PDB entry 1HED | X-ray diffraction, 2.00 A resolution | chain A

Chain A:
Molecule: Carbonic anhydrase II
Organism: Homo sapiens
Notes: EC 4.2.1.1
UniProt: P00918 (CAH2_HUMAN); the author numbering skips numbers that UniProt does not, so the offset changes along the chain: 2-125 = UniProt 1-124; 127-261 = UniProt 125-259
Sequence (260 residues; each row starts with the number of its first residue; note: 1 number in that range is skipped by the numbering (no residue carries it; nothing is unmodelled there)):
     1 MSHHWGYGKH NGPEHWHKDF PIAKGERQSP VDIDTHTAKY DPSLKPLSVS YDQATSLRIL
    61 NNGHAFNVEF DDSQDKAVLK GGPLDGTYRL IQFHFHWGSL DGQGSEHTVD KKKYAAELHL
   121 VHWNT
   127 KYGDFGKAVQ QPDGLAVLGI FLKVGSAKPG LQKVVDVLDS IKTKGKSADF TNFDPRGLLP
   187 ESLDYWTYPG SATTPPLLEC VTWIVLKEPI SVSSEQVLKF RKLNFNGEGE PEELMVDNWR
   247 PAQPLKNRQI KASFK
Not modelled in the structure: 1-4, 261
Construct notes: conflict A198 (Leu196 in P00918)
Bound ions: Zn2+: H94, H96, H119; Hg2+ site 1: Q137, E205, C206; Hg2+ site 2: L204, C206

Overview:
H94, H96 and H119 form the Zn2+ site. The Hg2+ site 1 is built by Q137, E205 and C206.
Chain A is Carbonic anhydrase II (Homo sapiens); the structure, Structural consequences of hydrophilic
amino-acid substitutions in the hydrophobic pocket of human carbonic anhydrase II, was determined by X-ray
diffraction, deposited together with 1HEA, 1HEB and 1HEC.
